Entry 5M1S (electron microscopy, 6.70 A resolution (low resolution: residue-level contacts below are approximate; hydrogen-bond / salt-bridge calls are withheld)); this record covers chains A and T of the 7 polymer chains in the assembly.

# Chain A
Protein: DNA polymerase III subunit alpha
From: Escherichia coli K12
Notes: EC 2.7.7.7
UniProt: P10443 (DPO3A_ECOLI); numbering as in UniProt (aligned over 1-927)
Chain sequence (927 residues; each row starts with the number of its first residue):
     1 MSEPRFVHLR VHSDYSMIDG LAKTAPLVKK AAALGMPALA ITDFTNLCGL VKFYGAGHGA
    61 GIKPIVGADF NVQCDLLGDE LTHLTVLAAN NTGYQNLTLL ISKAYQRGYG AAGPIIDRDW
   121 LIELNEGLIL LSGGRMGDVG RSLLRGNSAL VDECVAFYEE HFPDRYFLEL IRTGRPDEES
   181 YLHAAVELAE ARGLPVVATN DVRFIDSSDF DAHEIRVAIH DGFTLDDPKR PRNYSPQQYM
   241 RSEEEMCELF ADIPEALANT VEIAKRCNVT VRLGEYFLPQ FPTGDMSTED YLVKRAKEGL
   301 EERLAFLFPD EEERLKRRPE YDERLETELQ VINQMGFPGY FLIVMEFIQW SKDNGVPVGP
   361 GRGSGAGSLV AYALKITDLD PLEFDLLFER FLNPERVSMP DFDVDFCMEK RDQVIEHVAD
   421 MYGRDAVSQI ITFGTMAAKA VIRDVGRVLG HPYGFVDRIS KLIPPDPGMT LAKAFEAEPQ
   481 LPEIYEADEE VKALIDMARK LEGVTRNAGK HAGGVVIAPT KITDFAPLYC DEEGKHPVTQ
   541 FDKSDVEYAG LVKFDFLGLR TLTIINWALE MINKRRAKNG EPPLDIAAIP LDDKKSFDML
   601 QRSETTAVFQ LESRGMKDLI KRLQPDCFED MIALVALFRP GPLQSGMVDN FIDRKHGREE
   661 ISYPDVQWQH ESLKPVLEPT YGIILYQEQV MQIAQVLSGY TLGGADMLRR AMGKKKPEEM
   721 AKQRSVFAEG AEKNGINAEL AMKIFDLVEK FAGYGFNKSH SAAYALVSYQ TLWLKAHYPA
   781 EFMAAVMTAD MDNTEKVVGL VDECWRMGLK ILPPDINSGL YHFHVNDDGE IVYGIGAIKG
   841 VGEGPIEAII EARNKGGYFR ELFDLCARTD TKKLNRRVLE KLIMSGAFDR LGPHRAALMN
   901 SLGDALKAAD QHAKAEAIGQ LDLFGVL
Sequence notes: engineered mutation Leu-921 (Ala in P10443), Leu-923 (Met in P10443)
Curated features (UniProtKB/Swiss-Prot):
  - mutagenesis: Gln-920 to Phe-924 (Loss of interaction with beta sliding clamp (dnaN))

# Chain T
Molecule: DNA Template Strand
From: synthetic construct
Sequence (22 nucleotides; numbered 4 to 25; the number before each row is that of its first residue):
     4 GGAGTCCTTC GTCCTAGTAC TA

# Chain A / chain T interface
Residue-residue contacts (10):
  Met-399(A) with DG4(T)
  Thr-435(A) with DT8(T); DC9(T)
  Arg-443(A) with DT11(T)
  Arg-447(A) with DT12(T)
  Pro-467(A) with DT8(T)
  Arg-506(A) with DC10(T); DT11(T)
  Lys-543(A) with DT8(T)
  Phe-556(A) with DC9(T)
Other interface residues (no listed pair), chain A (14 interface residues in all): Arg-396, Gly-434, Lys-510, Tyr-548, Leu-557, Lys-714
Other interface residues (no listed pair), chain T (7 interface residues in all): DG5

# In short
The interface between chain A and chain T involves 14 residues on one side and 7 on the other. Curated
annotation (UniProt) lists 3 mutagenesis sites on chain A.
Chain A is DNA polymerase III subunit alpha (Escherichia coli K12) and chain T is DNA Template Strand
(synthetic construct); the structure, Cryo-EM structure of the E. coli replicative DNA
polymerase-clamp-exonuclase-theta complex bound to DNA in the editing ..., was determined by electron
microscopy.
